Entry 6GCS (electron microscopy, 4.32 A resolution (low resolution: residue-level contacts below are approximate; hydrogen-bond / salt-bridge calls are withheld)); this record covers chains L and 6 of the 42 polymer chains in the assembly.

== Chain L ==
Name: ND4L subunit (nulm)
From: Yarrowia lipolytica
Notes: EC 1.6.5.3
Reference sequence: Q9B6D4 (NU4LM_YARLI); residue numbers follow UniProt; this construct covers 1-86
Sequence (86 residues; numbered 1 to 86; the number before each row is that of its first residue):
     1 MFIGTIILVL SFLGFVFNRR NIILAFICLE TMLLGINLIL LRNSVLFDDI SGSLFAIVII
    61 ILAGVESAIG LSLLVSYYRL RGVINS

== Chain 6 ==
Name: ND6 subunit (NU6M)
From: Yarrowia lipolytica
Notes: EC 1.6.5.3
Reference sequence: Q9B6E9 (NU6M_YARLI); residues 1-185 here = UniProt positions 1-185
Sequence (185 residues; numbered 1 to 185; the number before each row is that of its first residue):
     1 MMYLTYYFIE ITIFLAILCT IFIISAKNPM VSILYMIALF VIAAMYLYLI GLGIFSLLYI
    61 MIYIGAIAVL FLFIITLLDI NSTELSVKSN IRDLPLVLIS LIVLTISGLM IYSNDSILIN
   121 KLLEAFGNDY NTIITQDWFN IENTTLLTTI GNVLLTNNAF ILLVLAIVLL LGIIGPISIT
   181 MKHKE
Not modelled in the structure: 1, 185

== Interface between chain L and chain 6 ==
Residue-residue contacts (71; chain L residue first):
  Phe-2(L) with Ile-13(6); Ala-125(6); Phe-126(6)
  Ile-3(L) with Ile-13(6); Tyr-46(6)
  Ile-6(L) with Ile-13(6)
  Ile-7(L) with Thr-20(6); Leu-39(6)
  Val-9(L) with Thr-105(6)
  Leu-10(L) with Ile-17(6); Thr-20(6)
  Gly-14(L) with Ile-24(6)
  Phe-17(L) with Asp-93(6); Leu-94(6); Val-97(6); Leu-98(6)
  Arg-20(L) with Ile-24(6); Ser-25(6); Ala-26(6); Lys-27(6); Thr-83(6); Glu-84(6); Leu-85(6)
  Asn-21(L) with Pro-29(6); Ser-82(6)
  Ile-23(L) with Pro-29(6); Ile-75(6)
  Phe-26(L) with Phe-71(6)
  Ile-27(L) with Ile-23(6); Ile-33(6); Met-36(6); Phe-71(6)
  Cys-28(L) with Ile-24(6)
  Glu-30(L) with Tyr-63(6); Ile-67(6)
  Thr-31(L) with Met-36(6); Leu-39(6); Phe-40(6)
  Leu-34(L) with Phe-40(6); Tyr-59(6); Tyr-63(6)
  Asn-37(L) with Tyr-59(6)
  Leu-38(L) with Leu-47(6)
  Leu-41(L) with Leu-52(6); Phe-55(6)
  Arg-42(L) with Tyr-46(6)
  Val-45(L) with Leu-52(6)
  Ile-50(L) with Ile-150(6); Gly-151(6)
  Leu-54(L) with Ile-161(6)
  Ile-60(L) with Tyr-59(6); Ile-62(6); Tyr-63(6)
  Ile-61(L) with Leu-165(6); Leu-169(6)
  Ala-63(L) with Tyr-63(6)
  Val-65(L) with Val-168(6); Leu-169(6); Gly-172(6)
  Ser-67(L) with Phe-71(6)
  Ile-69(L) with Pro-176(6)
  Leu-71(L) with Leu-70(6); Phe-71(6); Ile-74(6)
  Ser-72(L) with Pro-176(6); Ile-179(6); Thr-180(6)
  Leu-73(L) with Ile-179(6)
  Val-75(L) with Ile-74(6)
  Leu-80(L) with Thr-180(6); Lys-182(6)
Interface residues without a listed pair, chain L (46 interface residues in all): Met-1, Thr-5, Leu-13, Arg-19, Ile-22, Leu-24, Leu-33, Ser-53, Val-58, Ile-59, Gly-64
Interface residues without a listed pair, chain 6 (58 interface residues in all): Asn-28, Ala-43, Ile-50, Ile-80, Ser-86, Asn-90, Ile-102, Leu-109, Leu-147, Leu-154, Leu-171

== Summary ==
46 residues of chain L face 58 of chain 6 across their interface.
Chain L is ND4L subunit (nulm) and chain 6 is ND6 subunit (NU6M), both from Yarrowia lipolytica; the
structure, Cryo-EM structure of respiratory complex I from Yarrowia lipolytica, was determined by electron
microscopy.
